Entry 8SSE (X-ray diffraction, 3.15 A resolution); this record covers chains C and E of the 6 polymer chains in the assembly.

[Chain C (and E)]
Molecule: Methionine synthase
Organism: Thermus thermophilus HB8
Notes: EC 2.1.1.13; chain E of this document is another copy of the same molecule, construct and numbering; everything in this record applies to it too
UniProt: Q5SKM5 (Q5SKM5_THET8); numbering as in UniProt (aligned over 663-1185)
Chain sequence (523 residues; each row starts with the number of its first residue):
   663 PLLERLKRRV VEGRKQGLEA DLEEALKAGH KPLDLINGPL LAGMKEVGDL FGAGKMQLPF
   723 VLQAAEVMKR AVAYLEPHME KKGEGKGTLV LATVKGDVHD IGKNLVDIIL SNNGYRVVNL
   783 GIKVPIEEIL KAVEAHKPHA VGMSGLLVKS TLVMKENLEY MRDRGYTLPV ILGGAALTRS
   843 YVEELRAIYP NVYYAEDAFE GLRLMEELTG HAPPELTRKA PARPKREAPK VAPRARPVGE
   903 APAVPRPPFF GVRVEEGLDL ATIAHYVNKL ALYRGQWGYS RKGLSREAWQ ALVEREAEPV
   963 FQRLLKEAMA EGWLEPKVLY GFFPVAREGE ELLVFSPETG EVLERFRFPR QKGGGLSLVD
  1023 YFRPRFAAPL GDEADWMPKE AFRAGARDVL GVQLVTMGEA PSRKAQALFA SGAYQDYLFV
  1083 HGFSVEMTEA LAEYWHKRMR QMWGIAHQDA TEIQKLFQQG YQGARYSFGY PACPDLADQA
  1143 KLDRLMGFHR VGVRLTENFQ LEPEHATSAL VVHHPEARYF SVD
Disordered / not traced: 744-745, 881-894
Residues lining bound ligands: cobalamin (B12): L753, H761, I763, G764, K765, L767, V768, G804, M805, S806, L808, L809, V810, I833, G835, G836, A837, A838, A857, E858, D859, A860, G863, Q938, H1083, V1087, E1088, T1090, E1091, S1129, F1130, G1131, Y1132, P1136, L1138, Q1141, Q1162, L1163, P1165, E1166, H1167, A1168, T1169, S1170
Reported in the primary citation:
  - binding site for cobalamin: H761, Y1132

[Interface between chain C and chain E]
Contacting residue pairs (13):
  K817(C) with R896(E)
  R824(C) with R898(E)
  Y843(C) with R896(E), hydrogen bond
  E846(C) with R896(E)
  A849(C) with R896(E); A897(E), hydrophobic; R898(E)
  I850(C) with A897(E); R898(E)
  H873(C) with R948(E)
  P875(C) with R943(E)
  E877(C) with K944(E), salt bridge
  R880(C) with R936(E)
Other interface residues (no listed pair), chain C (12 interface residues in all): L847, G872
Other interface residues (no listed pair), chain E (8 interface residues in all): P899

[Summary]
Chain C and chain E form an interface of 12 and 8 residues respectively, with 1 hydrogen bond and 1 salt
bridge. Polar pairs include E877(C)-K944(E) and Y843(C)-R896(E). Bound to chain C: cobalamin. The paper
reports a binding site for cobalamin at H761(C) and Y1132(C).
Both chains are Methionine synthase (Thermus thermophilus HB8). Entry 8SSE (Methionine synthase, C-terminal
fragment, Cobalamin and Reactivation Domains from Thermus thermophilus HB8) was determined by X-ray
diffraction, deposited together with 8SSC and 8SSD.
